PDB entry 5WWL | X-ray diffraction, 2.40 A resolution | chains M and N

# Chain M
Molecule: Centromere protein mis12
From: Schizosaccharomyces pombe (strain 972 / ATCC 24843)
UniProt: Q9Y738 (MIS12_SCHPO); residues 1-215 here = UniProt positions 1-215
Sequence (215 residues; each row starts with the number of its first residue):
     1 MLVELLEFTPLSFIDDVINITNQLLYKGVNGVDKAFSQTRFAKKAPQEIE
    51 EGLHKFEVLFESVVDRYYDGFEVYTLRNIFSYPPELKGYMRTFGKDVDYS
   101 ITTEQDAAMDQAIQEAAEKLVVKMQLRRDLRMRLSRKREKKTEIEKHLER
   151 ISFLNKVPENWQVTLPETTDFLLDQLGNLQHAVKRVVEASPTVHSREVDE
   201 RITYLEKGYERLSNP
Unresolved in the structure: 1
Curated features (UniProtKB/Swiss-Prot):
  - modified residue: S190 (Phosphoserine), T192 (Phosphothreonine), S213 (Phosphoserine)
What the authors report for this chain:
  - mutagenesis - R66A, Y67A, D69A, E72A: decreased binding to Cnp3(26-52)

# Chain N
Molecule: Kinetochore protein nnf1
From: Schizosaccharomyces pombe (strain 972 / ATCC 24843)
UniProt: Q09858 (NNF1_SCHPO); residues 1-140 here = UniProt positions 1-140
Sequence (175 residues; row label = number of the first residue in the row):
     1 MTSRKEQLDAFLSRTLSETIAHIPLEKFAQCFPSMKKGKVIAVIHQQLIE
    51 FFEKSCKQEYANLIKERDLNKKLDMLDECIHDAEFRKLHGESEVDISNKQ
   101 PQEILKAHLYSHKRELLDKLNQDLLDIDKENEGLSTQIAAEEKATEDCIS
   151 RMQSLIQKLEKTVYGMNEKNLAKEA
Unresolved in the structure: 1, 90-105, 173-175
Differences from the reference sequence: expression tag (141-175)

# Chain M / chain N interface
Contacting residue pairs (166):
  L2(M) - C79(N)  hydrophobic
  L5(M) - K72(N)
  L6(M) - L76(N)  hydrophobic
  T9(M) - L69(N)
  T9(M) - K72(N)
  S12(M) - R67(N)  hydrogen bond
  F13(M) - I64(N)  hydrophobic
  F13(M) - L69(N)  hydrophobic
  D16(M) - L63(N)
  D16(M) - R67(N)  salt bridge
  V17(M) - L12(N)  hydrophobic
  V17(M) - Y60(N)  hydrophobic
  V17(M) - L63(N)
  I20(M) - E59(N)
  I20(M) - L63(N)  hydrophobic
  T21(M) - F52(N)
  T21(M) - Y60(N)  hydrogen bond
  L24(M) - F51(N)
  L24(M) - S55(N)
  L25(M) - F52(N)
  K27(M) - F51(N)
  G28(M) - L48(N)
  G28(M) - F51(N)
  V32(M) - F28(N)  hydrophobic
  V32(M) - I44(N)  hydrophobic
  V32(M) - L48(N)  hydrophobic
  F36(M) - F32(N)  hydrophobic
  T39(M) - V40(N)
  R40(M) - K37(N)
  F41(M) - S34(N)
  F41(M) - M35(N)  hydrophobic
  E48(M) - F32(N)
  E48(M) - P33(N)
  E48(M) - S34(N)  hydrogen bond
  I49(M) - F32(N)
  G52(M) - C31(N)
  G52(M) - F32(N)
  L53(M) - F32(N)
  F56(M) - I23(N)  hydrophobic
  F56(M) - F28(N)  hydrophobic
  F56(M) - C31(N)  hydrophobic
  F56(M) - L48(N)  hydrophobic
  L59(M) - H22(N)
  L59(M) - I23(N)  hydrophobic
  F60(M) - T19(N)
  F60(M) - I23(N)  hydrophobic
  F60(M) - F52(N)  hydrophobic
  V63(M) - T19(N)
  V63(M) - H22(N)
  V64(M) - T19(N)
  Y67(M) - T15(N)
  Y67(M) - E18(N)
  Y67(M) - T19(N)
  Y67(M) - H22(N)  hydrogen bond
  Y68(M) - T15(N)
  Y68(M) - L16(N)
  Y68(M) - T19(N)
  Y68(M) - Y60(N)  hydrogen bond
  G70(M) - F11(N)
  F71(M) - F11(N)  hydrophobic
  F71(M) - L12(N)  hydrophobic
  F71(M) - T15(N)
  Y74(M) - Q7(N)
  Y74(M) - F11(N)  hydrophobic
  T75(M) - L8(N)
  I79(M) - R4(N)  hydrogen bond (backbone-side chain)
  I79(M) - L73(N)  hydrophobic
  I79(M) - L76(N)
  F80(M) - L73(N)  hydrophobic
  S81(M) - R4(N)  hydrogen bond (backbone-side chain)
  S81(M) - L76(N)
  Y82(M) - I80(N)  hydrophobic
  L86(M) - I80(N)  hydrophobic
  L86(M) - E84(N)
  Y89(M) - A83(N)
  Y89(M) - R86(N)
  Y89(M) - K87(N)
  M90(M) - C79(N)
  M90(M) - I80(N)  hydrophobic
  M90(M) - A83(N)  hydrophobic
  R91(M) - C79(N)
  R91(M) - D82(N)  salt bridge
  R91(M) - A83(N)
  R91(M) - R86(N)
  K95(M) - S111(N)  hydrogen bond
  D96(M) - A107(N)
  D96(M) - H108(N)  hydrogen bond (side chain-backbone)
  D96(M) - S111(N)  hydrogen bond
  V97(M) - A107(N)  hydrophobic
  I101(M) - K106(N)
  I101(M) - Y110(N)  hydrophobic
  Q105(M) - Y110(N)
  D106(M) - K113(N)  salt bridge
  M109(M) - Y110(N)
  M109(M) - K113(N)
  D110(M) - K113(N)  salt bridge
  A112(M) - L117(N)
  I113(M) - K113(N)
  I113(M) - L116(N)  hydrophobic
  I113(M) - L120(N)
  A116(M) - L120(N)  hydrophobic
  A116(M) - L124(N)
  K119(M) - L124(N)
  L120(M) - L124(N)
  L120(M) - I127(N)  hydrophobic
  K123(M) - I127(N)
  K123(M) - D128(N)  salt bridge
  K123(M) - N131(N)  hydrogen bond (backbone-side chain)
  L126(M) - N131(N)
  R127(M) - I127(N)
  R127(M) - E130(N)  salt bridge
  R127(M) - N131(N)
  R127(M) - L134(N)
  L130(M) - N131(N)
  L130(M) - L134(N)  hydrophobic
  L130(M) - S135(N)
  L130(M) - I138(N)
  R131(M) - E130(N)  salt bridge
  R131(M) - L134(N)
  R133(M) - I138(N)
  L134(M) - Q137(N)
  L134(M) - I138(N)  hydrophobic
  K137(M) - E141(N)
  K137(M) - E142(N)  salt bridge
  R138(M) - Q137(N)  hydrogen bond
  R138(M) - E141(N)  salt bridge
  K141(M) - E141(N)  salt bridge
  K141(M) - T145(N)
  I144(M) - C148(N)  hydrophobic
  I144(M) - I149(N)  hydrophobic
  I144(M) - M152(N)  hydrophobic
  E145(M) - C148(N)
  L148(M) - R151(N)
  L148(M) - M152(N)  hydrophobic
  L148(M) - L155(N)  hydrophobic
  I151(M) - M152(N)
  I151(M) - L155(N)  hydrophobic
  I151(M) - I156(N)  hydrophobic
  S152(M) - L155(N)
  L154(M) - L159(N)
  N155(M) - L155(N)
  N155(M) - L159(N)
  E159(M) - M166(N)
  E159(M) - K169(N)  salt bridge
  T164(M) - M166(N)
  T164(M) - N170(N)
  T169(M) - V163(N)
  T169(M) - M166(N)
  T169(M) - N167(N)  hydrogen bond
  L173(M) - V163(N)  hydrophobic
  L173(M) - Y164(N)  hydrophobic
  L176(M) - I156(N)
  L176(M) - L159(N)  hydrophobic
  L176(M) - E160(N)
  L179(M) - I156(N)  hydrophobic
  Q180(M) - Q153(N)
  Q180(M) - I156(N)
  Q180(M) - E160(N)
  V183(M) - I149(N)  hydrophobic
  V183(M) - M152(N)  hydrophobic
  V183(M) - Q153(N)
  K184(M) - Q153(N)
  V187(M) - I149(N)  hydrophobic
  Y209(M) - L159(N)
  Y209(M) - V163(N)
  L212(M) - M166(N)  hydrophobic
Other interface residues (no listed pair), chain M (101 interface residues in all): V29, A35, K55, R66, N78, P83, T92, G94, A117, K140, H147, P166, D170, L172, V186, V198, I202
Other interface residues (no listed pair), chain N (86 interface residues in all): K27, C56, R114, N121, D123, A144, E146, Q157, K158, T162

# In short
101 residues of chain M and 86 residues of chain N are in contact; the contacts include 13 hydrogen bonds and
11 salt bridges. Polar contacts include D16(M)-R67(N), R91(M)-D82(N) and D106(M)-K113(N). From the paper:
R66A, Y67A and D69A of chain M, among others, reduce binding to Cnp3(26-52).
Here chain M is Centromere protein mis12 and chain N is Kinetochore protein nnf1, both from
Schizosaccharomyces pombe (strain 972 / ATCC 24843). Entry 5WWL (Crystal structure of the Schizogenesis pombe
kinetochore Mis12C subcomplex) was determined by X-ray diffraction.
